PDB entry 9GIL | X-ray diffraction, 1.85 A resolution | chains A and B

== Chain A (and B) ==
Molecule: 3C-like proteinase nsp5
Organism: Severe acute respiratory syndrome coronavirus 2
Notes: EC 3.4.22.69; chain B of this document is another copy of the same molecule, construct and numbering; everything in this record applies to it too
UniProt: P0DTC1 (R1A_SARS2); residues 1-306 here correspond to UniProt positions 3264-3569 (UniProt number = residue number + 3263)
Amino-acid sequence (306 residues; numbered 1 to 306; the number before each row is that of its first residue):
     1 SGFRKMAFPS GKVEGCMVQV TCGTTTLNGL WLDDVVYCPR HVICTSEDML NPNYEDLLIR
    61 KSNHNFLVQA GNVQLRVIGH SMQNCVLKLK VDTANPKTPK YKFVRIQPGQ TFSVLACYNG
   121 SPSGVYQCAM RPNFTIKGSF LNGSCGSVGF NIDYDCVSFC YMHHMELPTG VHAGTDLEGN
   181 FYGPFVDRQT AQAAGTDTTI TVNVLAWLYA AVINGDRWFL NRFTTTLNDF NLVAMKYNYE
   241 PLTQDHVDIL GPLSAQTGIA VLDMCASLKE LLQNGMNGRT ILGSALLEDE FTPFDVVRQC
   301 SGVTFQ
Small-molecule neighbours: A1IL7 ((7R,11R,19E)-11-[(4-chlorophenyl)methyl]-13-oxa-3,10,23-triazatricyclo[19.3.1.03,7]pentacosa-1(24),19,21(25),22-tetraene-2,9,12-trione): His41, Met49, Phe140, Leu141, Asn142, Gly143, Ser144, Cys145, His163, His164, Met165, Glu166, Leu167, Pro168, Asp187, Arg188, Gln189

== Interface between chain A and chain B ==
Residue-residue contacts - 93 pairs, chain A then chain B:
  Ser1(A) - Gly138(B)
  Ser1(A) - Ser139(B)
  Ser1(A) - Phe140(B)  hydrogen bond (backbone-backbone)
  Ser1(A) - Glu166(B)  hydrogen bond
  Ser1(A) - Gly170(B)
  Ser1(A) - His172(B)  hydrogen bond (backbone-side chain)
  Gly2(A) - Gly138(B)
  Gly2(A) - Ser139(B)  hydrogen bond (backbone-side chain)
  Arg4(A) - Lys5(B)
  Arg4(A) - Tyr126(B)
  Arg4(A) - Gln127(B)  hydrogen bond (side chain-backbone)
  Arg4(A) - Cys128(B)  hydrogen bond
  Arg4(A) - Lys137(B)  hydrogen bond (side chain-backbone)
  Arg4(A) - Glu290(B)  salt bridge
  Lys5(A) - Arg4(B)
  Lys5(A) - Tyr126(B)
  Met6(A) - Gly124(B)
  Met6(A) - Val125(B)
  Met6(A) - Tyr126(B)  hydrophobic
  Met6(A) - Ser139(B)
  Ala7(A) - Gly124(B)
  Ala7(A) - Val125(B)  hydrogen bond (backbone-backbone)
  Phe8(A) - Val125(B)
  Pro9(A) - Ser10(B)
  Pro9(A) - Glu14(B)
  Pro9(A) - Pro122(B)  hydrophobic
  Pro9(A) - Ser123(B)
  Pro9(A) - Val125(B)  hydrophobic
  Ser10(A) - Pro9(B)
  Ser10(A) - Ser10(B)  hydrogen bond (side chain-backbone)
  Ser10(A) - Glu14(B)  hydrogen bond (backbone-side chain)
  Gly11(A) - Gly11(B)
  Gly11(A) - Glu14(B)  hydrogen bond (backbone-side chain)
  Glu14(A) - Pro9(B)
  Glu14(A) - Ser10(B)  hydrogen bond (side chain-backbone)
  Glu14(A) - Gly11(B)  hydrogen bond (side chain-backbone)
  Tyr118(A) - Gly302(B)
  Tyr118(A) - Thr304(B)
  Ser121(A) - Thr304(B)
  Ser121(A) - Phe305(B)  hydrogen bond (side chain-backbone)
  Ser121(A) - Gln306(B)  hydrogen bond (side chain-backbone)
  Pro122(A) - Pro9(B)  hydrophobic
  Pro122(A) - Thr304(B)
  Pro122(A) - Phe305(B)  hydrogen bond (backbone-backbone)
  Ser123(A) - Pro9(B)
  Ser123(A) - Arg298(B)
  Ser123(A) - Gly302(B)
  Ser123(A) - Val303(B)  hydrogen bond (side chain-backbone)
  Ser123(A) - Phe305(B)
  Gly124(A) - Met6(B)
  Gly124(A) - Ala7(B)
  Val125(A) - Met6(B)
  Val125(A) - Ala7(B)  hydrogen bond (backbone-backbone)
  Val125(A) - Phe8(B)
  Val125(A) - Pro9(B)  hydrophobic
  Val125(A) - Val125(B)  hydrophobic
  Tyr126(A) - Arg4(B)
  Tyr126(A) - Lys5(B)
  Tyr126(A) - Met6(B)  hydrophobic
  Gln127(A) - Arg4(B)  hydrogen bond (backbone-side chain)
  Lys137(A) - Arg4(B)  hydrogen bond (backbone-side chain)
  Gly138(A) - Ser1(B)
  Gly138(A) - Gly2(B)
  Ser139(A) - Ser1(B)
  Ser139(A) - Gly2(B)  hydrogen bond (side chain-backbone)
  Ser139(A) - Gln299(B)  hydrogen bond
  Phe140(A) - Ser1(B)  hydrogen bond (backbone-backbone)
  Leu141(A) - Gln299(B)
  Leu141(A) - Cys300(B)
  Leu141(A) - Ser301(B)
  Leu141(A) - Gly302(B)
  Glu166(A) - Ser1(B)  hydrogen bond
  Gly170(A) - Ser1(B)  hydrogen bond (backbone-side chain)
  His172(A) - Ser1(B)  hydrogen bond (side chain-backbone)
  Gly283(A) - Leu286(B)
  Ala285(A) - Ala285(B)  hydrophobic
  Ala285(A) - Leu286(B)
  Leu286(A) - Gly283(B)
  Leu286(A) - Ala285(B)
  Glu290(A) - Arg4(B)  salt bridge
  Gln299(A) - Ser139(B)  hydrogen bond
  Gln299(A) - Leu141(B)
  Cys300(A) - Leu141(B)
  Ser301(A) - Leu141(B)
  Gly302(A) - Tyr118(B)
  Gly302(A) - Ser123(B)
  Gly302(A) - Leu141(B)
  Val303(A) - Ser123(B)  hydrogen bond (backbone-side chain)
  Thr304(A) - Tyr118(B)
  Thr304(A) - Ser121(B)  hydrogen bond
  Thr304(A) - Pro122(B)
  Phe305(A) - Pro122(B)
  Phe305(A) - Ser123(B)
Other interface residues (no listed pair), chain A (46 interface residues in all): Phe3, Leu115, Ala116, Cys128, Thr280, Ser284, Arg298, Gln306
Other interface residues (no listed pair), chain B (44 interface residues in all): Phe3, Leu115, Ser284

== In short ==
The interface between chain A and chain B involves 46 residues on one side and 44 on the other; the contacts
include 29 hydrogen bonds and 2 salt bridges. Polar contacts include Arg4(A)-Glu290(B), Ser1(A)-Glu166(B) and
Ser1(A)-His172(B). Ligands of chain A: compound A1IL7.
Both chains are 3C-like proteinase nsp5 (Severe acute respiratory syndrome coronavirus 2). Entry 9GIL (Crystal
structure of SARS-CoV-2 Mpro with compound 12) was determined by X-ray diffraction, deposited together with
9GIJ.
